6LPN - chains A and B; structure by X-ray diffraction, 2.21 A resolution.

# Chain A (and B)
Protein: D-2-hydroxyglutarate dehydrogenase, mitochondrial
From: Homo sapiens
Notes: EC 1.1.99.-; chain B of this document is another copy of the same molecule, construct and numbering; everything in this record applies to it too
UniProtKB: Q8N465 (D2HDH_HUMAN); numbering as in UniProt (aligned over 51-521)
Amino-acid sequence (481 residues; row label = number of the first residue in the row):
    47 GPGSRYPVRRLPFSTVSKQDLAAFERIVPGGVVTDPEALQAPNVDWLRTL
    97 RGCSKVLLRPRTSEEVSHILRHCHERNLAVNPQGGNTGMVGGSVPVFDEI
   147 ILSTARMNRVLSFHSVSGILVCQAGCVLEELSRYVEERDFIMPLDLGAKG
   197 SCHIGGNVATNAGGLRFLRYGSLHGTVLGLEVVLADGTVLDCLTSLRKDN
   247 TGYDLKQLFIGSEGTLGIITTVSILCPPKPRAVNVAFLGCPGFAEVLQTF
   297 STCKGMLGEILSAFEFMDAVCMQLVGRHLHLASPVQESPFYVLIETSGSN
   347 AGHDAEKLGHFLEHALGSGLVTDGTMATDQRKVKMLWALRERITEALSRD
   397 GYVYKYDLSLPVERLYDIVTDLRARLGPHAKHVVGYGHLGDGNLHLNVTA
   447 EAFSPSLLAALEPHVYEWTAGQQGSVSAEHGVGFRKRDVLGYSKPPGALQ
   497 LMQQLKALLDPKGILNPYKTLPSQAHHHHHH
Not modelled in the structure: 47-53, 520-527 (chain B: 47-52, 520-527)
Sequence notes: expression tag (47-50, 522-527)
Small-molecule neighbours: FAD (flavin-adenine dinucleotide): Trp92, Pro128, Gln129, Gly130, Gly131, Asn132, Thr133, Gly134, Met135, Gly138, Ser139, Thr150, Ala170, Leu192, Gly193, Ala194, Cys198, His199, Gly201, Gly202, Asn203, Ala205, Thr206, Ala208, Gly209, Gly210, Glu259, Gly260, Gly263, Ile264, Ile265, Thr390, His434, Glu475, His476, Asn512
Reported in the primary citation:
  - binding site for flavin-adenine dinucleotide: Trp92
  - disease-associated variants - M153T (4%-22%): decreased catalytic activity
  - disease-associated variants - G233S: unchanged catalytic activity

# Chain A / chain B interface
Contacting residue pairs (128):
  Thr206(A) with Asn246(B), hydrogen bond (backbone-side chain)
  Asn207(A) with Asn246(B), hydrogen bond
  Phe213(A) with Arg243(B); Lys244(B)
  Arg215(A) with Glu305(B)
  His220(A) with His220(B); Asp250(B), salt bridge; Gln253(B)
  Leu236(A) with Ala494(B), hydrophobic; Leu497(B), hydrophobic
  Asp237(A) with Pro491(B)
  Leu242(A) with Gln469(B); Gly470(B); Ser471(B)
  Arg243(A) with Phe213(B); Asp437(B)
  Lys244(A) with Phe213(B); Ser405(B), hydrogen bond (backbone-side chain); His434(B); Asp437(B); Asn439(B), hydrogen bond; Ser471(B); Ala474(B); Glu475(B), salt bridge
  Asp245(A) with Ser471(B), hydrogen bond; Ser473(B); Ala474(B); Lys490(B), salt bridge
  Asn246(A) with Thr206(B), hydrogen bond (side chain-backbone); Asn207(B), hydrogen bond; Ser473(B), hydrogen bond (backbone-backbone); Ala474(B), hydrogen bond (backbone-backbone); Glu475(B), hydrogen bond (side chain-backbone); Gly477(B); Val478(B)
  Thr247(A) with Ser471(B); Val472(B); Ser473(B); Val478(B); Leu486(B); Ser489(B); Lys490(B), hydrogen bond (backbone-side chain)
  Gly248(A) with Gly257(B); Val478(B)
  Tyr249(A) with Ser258(B); Thr261(B), hydrogen bond; Leu262(B); Met498(B); Lys502(B); Thr516(B); Leu517(B)
  Asp250(A) with His220(B), salt bridge
  Leu251(A) with Ala494(B); Leu497(B), hydrophobic; Met498(B), hydrophobic; Leu501(B), hydrophobic
  Gln253(A) with His220(B); Gln253(B)
  Leu254(A) with Leu254(B), hydrophobic
  Ser258(A) with Tyr249(B)
  Thr261(A) with Tyr249(B), hydrogen bond
  Leu262(A) with Tyr249(B)
  Arg277(A) with Gly301(B), hydrogen bond (side chain-backbone)
  Lys300(A) with Val162(B)
  Gly301(A) with Arg277(B), hydrogen bond (backbone-side chain)
  Leu303(A) with Ser345(B)
  Glu305(A) with Arg215(B); Glu305(B); Ile306(B); Gly344(B); Ser345(B), hydrogen bond (side chain-backbone)
  Ile306(A) with Glu305(B)
  Gly344(A) with Glu305(B)
  Ser345(A) with Leu303(B); Gly304(B); Glu305(B), hydrogen bond; Lys353(B)
  Asn346(A) with Lys353(B)
  His349(A) with His349(B); Glu352(B), salt bridge; Lys353(B), hydrogen bond
  Glu352(A) with His349(B), salt bridge
  Lys353(A) with Ser345(B); Asn346(B); His349(B), hydrogen bond
  Ser405(A) with Lys244(B), hydrogen bond (side chain-backbone)
  His434(A) with Lys244(B)
  Asp437(A) with Arg243(B); Lys244(B)
  Asn439(A) with Lys244(B), hydrogen bond
  Gln469(A) with Leu242(B)
  Gly470(A) with Leu242(B)
  Ser471(A) with Leu242(B); Lys244(B); Asp245(B), hydrogen bond; Thr247(B)
  Ser473(A) with Asp245(B); Asn246(B), hydrogen bond (backbone-backbone); Thr247(B)
  Ala474(A) with Lys244(B); Asp245(B), hydrogen bond (backbone-backbone); Asn246(B), hydrogen bond (backbone-backbone)
  Glu475(A) with Lys244(B), salt bridge; Asn246(B), hydrogen bond (backbone-side chain)
  Gly477(A) with Asn246(B)
  Val478(A) with Asn246(B); Thr247(B); Gly248(B)
  Ser489(A) with Thr247(B)
  Lys490(A) with Asp245(B), salt bridge; Thr247(B), hydrogen bond (side chain-backbone)
  Pro491(A) with Asp237(B)
  Ala494(A) with Leu236(B), hydrophobic; Leu251(B)
  Leu497(A) with Leu236(B), hydrophobic; Leu505(B), hydrophobic
  Met498(A) with Thr247(B); Tyr249(B); Leu251(B), hydrophobic
  Gln500(A) with Leu504(B)
  Leu501(A) with Leu251(B), hydrophobic; Leu254(B), hydrophobic; Leu501(B), hydrophobic; Leu504(B), hydrophobic
  Lys502(A) with Tyr249(B)
  Leu504(A) with Gln500(B)
  Leu505(A) with Leu497(B), hydrophobic
  Leu517(A) with Tyr249(B)
Interface residues without a listed pair, chain A (72 interface residues in all): Val162, Gly209, Gly210, Gly217, Gly257, Glu259, Met302, Gly304, Asp350, Val408, Val472, Leu486, Gly493, Thr516
Interface residues without a listed pair, chain B (72 interface residues in all): Gly209, Gly210, Gly217, Thr240, Glu259, Lys300, Ser343, Asp350, Gly493

# Summary
The chain A/chain B interface involves 72 residues from each chain, with 27 hydrogen bonds and 8 salt bridges.
Among the polar pairs are His220(A)-Asp250(B), Lys244(A)-Glu475(B) and Asp245(A)-Lys490(B). Chain A binds
flavin-adenine dinucleotide. From the paper: a binding site for flavin-adenine dinucleotide at Trp92(A); M153T
of chain A reduces catalytic activity.
Chain A and chain B are both D-2-hydroxyglutarate dehydrogenase, mitochondrial (Homo sapiens); the structure,
Crystal structure of human D-2-hydroxyglutarate dehydrogenase in apo form, was determined by X-ray diffraction
together with 6LPP, 6LPQ, 6LPT, 6LPU and 6LPX from the same study.
